PDB entry 7QDA | X-ray diffraction, 2.10 A resolution | chain A

[Chain A]
Protein: CalpL
From: Sulfurihydrogenibium sp. YO3AOP1
UniProt: B2V8L9 (B2V8L9_SULSY); residue numbers follow UniProt; this construct covers 2-496
Chain sequence (496 residues; each row starts with the number of its first residue):
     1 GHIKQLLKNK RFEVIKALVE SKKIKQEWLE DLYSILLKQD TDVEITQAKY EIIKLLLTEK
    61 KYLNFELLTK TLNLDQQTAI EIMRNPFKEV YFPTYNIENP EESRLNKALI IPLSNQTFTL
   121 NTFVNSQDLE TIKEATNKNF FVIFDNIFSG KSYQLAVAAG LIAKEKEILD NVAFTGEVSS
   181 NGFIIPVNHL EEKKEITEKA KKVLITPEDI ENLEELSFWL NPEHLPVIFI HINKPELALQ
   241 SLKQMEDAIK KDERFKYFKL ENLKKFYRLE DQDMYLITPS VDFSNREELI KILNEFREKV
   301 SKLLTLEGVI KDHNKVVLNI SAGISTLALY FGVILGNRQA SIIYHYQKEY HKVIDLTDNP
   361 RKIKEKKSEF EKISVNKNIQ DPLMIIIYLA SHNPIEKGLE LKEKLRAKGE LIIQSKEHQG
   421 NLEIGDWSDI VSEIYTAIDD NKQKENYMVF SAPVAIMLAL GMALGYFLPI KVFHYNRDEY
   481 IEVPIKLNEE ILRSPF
Modified / non-standard residues: Mse83, Mse245, Mse274, Mse384, Mse448, Mse457, Mse462 (selenomethionine; parent Met)
Differences from the reference sequence: expression tag (1)

[Overview]
Chain A is CalpL (Sulfurihydrogenibium sp. YO3AOP1); the structure, Crystal structure of CalpL, was determined
by X-ray diffraction together with 8B0R and 8B0U from the same study.
